PDB entry 7ZLS | X-ray diffraction, 1.92 A resolution | chains A and C of the 3 polymer chains in the assembly

# Chain A
Name: Suppressor of cytokine signaling 2
Organism: Homo sapiens
Reference sequence: O14508 (SOCS2_HUMAN); residues 32-198 here = UniProt positions 32-198
Sequence (169 residues; numbered 30 to 198; the number before each row is that of its first residue):
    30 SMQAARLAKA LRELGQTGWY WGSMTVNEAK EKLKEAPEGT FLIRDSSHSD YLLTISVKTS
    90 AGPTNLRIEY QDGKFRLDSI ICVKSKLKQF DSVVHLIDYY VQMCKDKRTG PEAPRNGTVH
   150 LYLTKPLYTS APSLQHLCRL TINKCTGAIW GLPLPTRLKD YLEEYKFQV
Not modelled in the structure: 136-147
Sequence notes: expression tag (30-31)
Residues lining bound ligands: JH9 ([4-[(2S)-3-[(4-fluoranyl-3-prop-2-enyl-phenyl)methylamino]-2-[2-(4-fluorophenyl)ethanoylamino]-3-oxidanylidene-propyl]phenyl] dihydrogen phosphate): Val55, Lys59, Arg73, Asp74, Ser75, Ser76, His77, Thr83, Pro92, Thr93, Asn94, Leu95, Arg96, Leu106, Ile110, Cys111, Val148, His149, Leu150
UniProt features mapped onto this chain:
  - modified residue: Ser52 (Phosphoserine)
  - cross-link: Lys173 (Glycyl lysine isopeptide (Lys-Gly) (interchain with G-Cter in ubiquitin))
  - natural variant: Ser52 (S52N: Increased protein half-life), Asn94 (N94D: Decreased ability to bind phosphorylated substrates), Arg96 (R96L: Decreased ability to bind phosphorylated substrates), Leu106 (L106V: Does not affect ability to bind phosphorylated substrates), Cys133 (C133Y: Does not affect ability to bind phosphorylated substrates)
  - mutagenesis: Arg73 (R73E: Impaired ability to mediate ubiquitination of GHR), Lys87 (K87R: No effect on protein half-life), Lys154 (K154R: No effect on protein half-life), Leu163 (L163P: Abolished interaction with ELOB and ELOC, preventing formation of the ECS(SOCS2) complex), Cys167 (C167F: Abolished interaction with ELOB and ELOC, preventing formation of the ECS(SOCS2) complex), Lys173 (K173R: Increased protein half-life)
Reported in the primary citation:
  - binding site for JH9: Cys111

# Chain C
Name: Elongin-C
Organism: Homo sapiens
Reference sequence: Q15369 (ELOC_HUMAN); numbering as in UniProt (aligned over 17-112)
Sequence (97 residues; numbered 16 to 112; the number before each row is that of its first residue):
    16 MMYVKLISSD GHEFIVKREH ALTSGTIKAM LSGPGQFAEN ETNEVNFREI PSHVLSKVCM
    76 YFTYKVRYTN SSTEIPEFPI APEIALELLM AANFLDC
Not modelled in the structure: 16, 47-57
Sequence notes: initiating methionine (16)

# Chain A / chain C interface
Pairs across the interface - 42 pairs, chain A then chain C:
  Lys154(A) with Glu92(C), salt bridge
  Ser159(A) with Ile90(C)
  Ala160(A) with Tyr79(C), hydrophobic; Lys80(C); Tyr83(C); Ile90(C)
  Pro161(A) with Tyr76(C), hydrogen bond (backbone-side chain)
  Ser162(A) with Tyr76(C); Cys112(C)
  Leu163(A) with Tyr76(C), hydrogen bond (backbone-side chain); Phe93(C), hydrophobic; Leu103(C), hydrophobic; Ala107(C), hydrophobic; Cys112(C), hydrogen bond (backbone-backbone)
  Gln164(A) with Leu104(C); Ala107(C); Asn108(C), hydrogen bond; Asp111(C); Cys112(C), hydrogen bond (side chain-backbone)
  Leu166(A) with Tyr76(C), hydrophobic; Phe93(C), hydrophobic; Ile95(C), hydrophobic
  Cys167(A) with Ile95(C); Ala100(C); Leu103(C), hydrophobic; Leu104(C), hydrogen bond (side chain-backbone)
  Thr170(A) with Ile95(C); Ala100(C)
  Ile171(A) with Ala100(C), hydrophobic; Leu101(C), hydrophobic; Leu104(C), hydrophobic
  Cys174(A) with Pro97(C), hydrophobic
  Pro182(A) with Leu101(C)
  Leu183(A) with Leu101(C), hydrophobic; Leu104(C), hydrophobic; Met105(C), hydrophobic
  Pro184(A) with Met105(C)
  Arg186(A) with Asn108(C), hydrogen bond
  Leu187(A) with Leu104(C), hydrophobic; Met105(C), hydrophobic; Asn108(C)
  Leu191(A) with Leu104(C), hydrophobic
Also at the interface, not in a pair above, chain A (23 interface residues in all): Leu156, Tyr157, Thr158, Leu181, Tyr190
Also at the interface, not in a pair above, chain C (21 interface residues in all): Val73, Glu89, Ala96

# In short
23 residues of chain A face 21 of chain C across their interface, with 7 hydrogen bonds and 1 salt bridge.
Among the polar pairs are Lys154(A)-Glu92(C), Pro161(A)-Tyr76(C) and Leu163(A)-Tyr76(C). Chain A binds
compound JH9. UniProt lists 6 mutagenesis sites on chain A. From the paper: a binding site for JH9 at
Cys111(A).
Chain A is Suppressor of cytokine signaling 2 and chain C is Elongin-C, both from Homo sapiens; the structure,
co-crystal structure of SOCS2:ElonginB:ElonginC in complex with compound 13, was determined by X-ray
diffraction together with 7ZLM, 7ZLN, 7ZLO, 7ZLP and 7ZLR from the same study.
